PDB entry 8THE | electron microscopy, 2.50 A resolution | chains A and H of the 3 polymer chains in the assembly

Chain A:
Protein: Heme/hemoglobin uptake outer membrane receptor PhuR
From: Pseudomonas aeruginosa
UniProtKB: Q9HV88 (Q9HV88_PSEAE); residues 26-764 here = UniProt positions 26-764
Sequence (777 residues; numbered -12 to 764; the number before each row is that of its first residue; numbers below 1 keep their minus sign (Met-12 is residue -12)):
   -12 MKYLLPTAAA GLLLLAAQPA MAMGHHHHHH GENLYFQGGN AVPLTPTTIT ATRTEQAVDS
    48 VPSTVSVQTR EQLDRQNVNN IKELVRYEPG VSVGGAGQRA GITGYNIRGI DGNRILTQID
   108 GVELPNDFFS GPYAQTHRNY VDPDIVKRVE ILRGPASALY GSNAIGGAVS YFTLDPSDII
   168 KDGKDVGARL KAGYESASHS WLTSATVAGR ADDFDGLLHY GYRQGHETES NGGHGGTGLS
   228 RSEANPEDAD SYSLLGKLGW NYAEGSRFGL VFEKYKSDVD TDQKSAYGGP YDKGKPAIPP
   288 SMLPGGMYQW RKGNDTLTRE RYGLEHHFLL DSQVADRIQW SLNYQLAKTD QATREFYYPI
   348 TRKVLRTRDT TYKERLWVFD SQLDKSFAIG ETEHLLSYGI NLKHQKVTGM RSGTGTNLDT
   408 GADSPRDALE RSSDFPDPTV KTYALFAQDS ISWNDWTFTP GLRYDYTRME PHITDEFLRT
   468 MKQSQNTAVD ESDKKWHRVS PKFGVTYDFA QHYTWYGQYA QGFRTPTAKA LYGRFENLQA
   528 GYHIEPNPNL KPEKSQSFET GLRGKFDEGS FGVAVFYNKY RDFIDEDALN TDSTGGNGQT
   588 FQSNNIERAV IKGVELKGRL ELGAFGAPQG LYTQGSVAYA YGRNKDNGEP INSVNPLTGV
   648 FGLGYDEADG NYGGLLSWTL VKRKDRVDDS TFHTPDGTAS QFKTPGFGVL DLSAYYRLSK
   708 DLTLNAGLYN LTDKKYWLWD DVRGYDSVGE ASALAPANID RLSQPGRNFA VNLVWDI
Disordered / not traced: -12 to 46, 579-584
Construct notes: initiating methionine (-12); expression tag (-11 to 25)
Metal / ion sites: heme Fe near Tyr529 (its only coordinating residue here)
Residues lining bound ligands:
  - CTQ ((2R,4R,5S,6S)-6-[(1R)-1,2-bis(oxidanyl)ethyl]-2-[[(2R,3S,4S,5R,6S)-5-[[(3R)-3-dodecanoyloxytetradecanoyl]amino]-6-[[(2R,3R,4R,5S,6S)-3-oxidanyl-5-[[(3R)-3-oxidanyltetradecanoyl]amino]-4-[(3R)-3-oxidanyltetradecanoyl]oxy-6-phosphonooxy-oxan-2-yl]methoxy]-3-phosphonooxy-4-[(3S)-3-tetradecanoyloxytetradecanoyl]oxy-oxan-2-yl]methoxy]-4,5-bis(oxidanyl)oxane-2-carboxylic acid): Leu603, Val624, Leu644, Gly646, Phe648, Gly649, Leu650, Leu663, Trp665, Leu667, Val668, Lys669, Arg670, Pro692, Gly693, Phe694, Gly695, Leu697, Thr719, Lys721, Lys722, Trp724
  - heme (HEM): Phe116, Ser117, Gly118, Pro119, Tyr120, Tyr295, Tyr344, Arg353, Arg355, Arg398, Leu416, Lys516, Phe522, Asn524, Tyr529, Ile531, Asp574, Phe588, Val735, Gly736, Glu737, Leu741
Reported in the primary citation:
  - binding site for CTQ: Arg670, Lys721
  - heme coordination: Tyr529
  - binding site for heme: Phe116, Pro119, Tyr120, Arg353, Arg355, Leu416, Phe522, Tyr529, Ile531, Phe588, Val735, Leu741

Chain H:
Protein: Synthetic Antibody Heavy Chain
From: Homo sapiens
Notes: antibody fragment or engineered binder
Sequence (238 residues; numbered 1 to 238; the number before each row is that of its first residue):
     1 EISEVQLVES GGGLVQPGGS LRLSCAASGF NFYYYSIHWV RQAPGKGLEW VASISPYYGS
    61 TYYADSVKGR FTISADTSKN TAYLQMNSLR AEDTAVYYCA RSMNWYYSSP YGMSQGMDYW
   121 GQGTLVTVSS ASTKGPSVFP LAPSSKSTSG GTAALGCLVK DYFPEPVTVS WNSGALTSGV
   181 HTFPAVLQSS GLYSLSSVVT VPSSSLGTQT YICNVNHKPS NTKVDKKVEP KSCDKTHT
Disordered / not traced: 1, 129-238
Disulfide bonds: Cys25-Cys99
Residues lining bound ligands: heme (HEM): Tyr106, Tyr107, Ser108, Ser109, Pro110, Tyr111

Chain A / chain H interface:
Pairs across the interface (32; chain A residue first):
  Pro277(A) - Tyr107(H)  hydrophobic
  Tyr278(A) - Tyr107(H)  hydrogen bond (backbone-side chain)
  Asp279(A) - Tyr34(H)  hydrogen bond
  Asp279(A) - Tyr57(H)
  Asp279(A) - Tyr107(H)
  Ala284(A) - Tyr34(H)
  Ala284(A) - Tyr107(H)  hydrophobic
  Ile285(A) - Phe30(H)  hydrophobic
  Met289(A) - Gly29(H)
  Met289(A) - Phe30(H)
  Met294(A) - Trp105(H)  hydrophobic
  Ile347(A) - Phe30(H)  hydrophobic
  Ile347(A) - Tyr35(H)
  Thr348(A) - Glu4(H)
  Arg398(A) - Tyr111(H)  hydrogen bond
  Arg413(A) - Tyr111(H)
  Arg413(A) - Gly112(H)
  Leu416(A) - Tyr111(H)
  Gln470(A) - Tyr111(H)
  Phe522(A) - Pro110(H)  hydrophobic
  Phe522(A) - Tyr111(H)
  Glu523(A) - Pro110(H)
  Asn524(A) - Pro110(H)
  Gln526(A) - Asn104(H)
  Gln526(A) - Trp105(H)
  Gln526(A) - Tyr106(H)
  Gln526(A) - Ser108(H)  hydrogen bond
  Gln526(A) - Ser109(H)
  Gln526(A) - Pro110(H)
  Gln526(A) - Ser114(H)  hydrogen bond (side chain-backbone)
  Ala527(A) - Tyr58(H)  hydrogen bond (backbone-side chain)
  Ala527(A) - Tyr106(H)
Interface residues without a listed pair, chain A (24 interface residues in all): Tyr344, Arg353, Arg355, Ala415, Gly528, Ala740
Interface residues without a listed pair, chain H (19 interface residues in all): Tyr33, Met113
The authors on this interface:
  - pairs named by the authors: Asp279(A)-Tyr57(H), Asp279(A)-Tyr107(H) (hydrogen bond), Arg398(A)-Tyr111(H) (hydrogen bond), Gln526(A)-Ser114(H) (hydrogen bond)
  - epitope / paratope residues, chain A: Asp279(A), Arg398(A), Gln526(A)
  - epitope / paratope residues, chain H: Tyr57(H), Tyr107(H), Tyr111(H), Ser114(H)

Summary:
24 residues of chain A and 19 residues of chain H are in contact, with 6 hydrogen bonds. Among the polar pairs
are Tyr278(A)-Tyr107(H), Asp279(A)-Tyr34(H) and Arg398(A)-Tyr111(H). The authors report a contact between
Asp279(A) and Tyr57(H); hydrogen bonds between Asp279(A) and Tyr107(H), Arg398(A) and Tyr111(H) and Gln526(A)
and Ser114(H). The paper reports a binding site for heme at Phe116(A), Pro119(A) and Tyr120(A) among others; a
binding site for CTQ at Arg670(A) and Lys721(A).
Chain A is Heme/hemoglobin uptake outer membrane receptor PhuR (Pseudomonas aeruginosa) and chain H is
Synthetic Antibody Heavy Chain (Homo sapiens); the structure, Cryo-EM structure of Pseudomonas aeruginosa
TonB-dependent transporter PhuR in complex with synthetic antibody and heme, was determined by electron
microscopy.
